Entry 5XO0 (X-ray diffraction, 1.85 A resolution); this record covers chains A and B.

== Chain A (and B) ==
Protein: Ischorismate lyase
Organism: Vibrio anguillarum 775
Notes: chain B of this document is another copy of the same molecule, construct and numbering; everything in this record applies to it too
UniProt: Q6W4P9 (Q6W4P9_VIBA7); numbering as in UniProt (aligned over 1-216)
Chain sequence (218 residues; numbered -1 to 216; the number before each row is that of its first residue; numbers below 1 keep their minus sign (Gly-1 is residue -1)):
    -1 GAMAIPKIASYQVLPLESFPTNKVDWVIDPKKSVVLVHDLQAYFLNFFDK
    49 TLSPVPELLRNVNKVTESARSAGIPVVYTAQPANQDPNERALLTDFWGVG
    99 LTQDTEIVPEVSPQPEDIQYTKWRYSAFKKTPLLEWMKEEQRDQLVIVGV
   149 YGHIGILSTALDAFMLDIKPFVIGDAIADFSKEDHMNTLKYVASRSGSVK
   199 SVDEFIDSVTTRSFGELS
Disordered / not traced: -1, 209-216
Sequence notes: expression tag (-1 to 0)

== Chain A / chain B interface ==
Residue-residue contacts (70):
  Met1(A) with Lys21(B), hydrogen bond; Ser192(B); Arg193(B)
  Lys21(A) with Met1(B)
  Val22(A) with Asp93(B); Phe94(B), hydrophobic
  Trp24(A) with Asp93(B), hydrogen bond
  Ala89(A) with Asp165(B)
  Leu90(A) with Phe162(B); Asp165(B); Ile166(B); Lys167(B)
  Asp93(A) with Val22(B); Trp24(B), hydrogen bond
  Phe94(A) with Val22(B), hydrophobic; Trp24(B), hydrophobic; Phe162(B), hydrophobic; Ala191(B); Ser192(B); Arg193(B); Ser194(B); Gly195(B)
  Trp95(A) with Arg193(B)
  Arg122(A) with Met163(B), hydrogen bond (side chain-backbone); Asp165(B), salt bridge
  Tyr123(A) with Leu159(B), hydrophobic; Phe162(B); Met163(B), hydrophobic; Arg193(B), hydrogen bond (side chain-backbone)
  Ser124(A) with Met163(B), hydrogen bond (backbone-side chain)
  Lys127(A) with Lys127(B); Asp160(B), salt bridge; Met163(B)
  His151(A) with Tyr189(B), hydrogen bond (backbone-side chain); Arg193(B), hydrogen bond
  Ile152(A) with Arg193(B)
  Leu155(A) with Tyr189(B)
  Ser156(A) with Leu159(B)
  Leu159(A) with Tyr123(B), hydrophobic; Ser156(B); Leu159(B), hydrophobic
  Asp160(A) with Lys127(B), salt bridge; Asp160(B)
  Phe162(A) with Leu90(B); Phe94(B), hydrophobic; Tyr123(B)
  Met163(A) with Arg122(B), hydrogen bond (backbone-side chain); Tyr123(B), hydrophobic; Ser124(B); Lys127(B)
  Asp165(A) with Ala89(B); Leu90(B); Arg122(B), salt bridge
  Ile166(A) with Leu90(B)
  Lys167(A) with Leu90(B)
  Phe178(A) with Arg193(B)
  Tyr189(A) with His151(B), hydrogen bond (side chain-backbone); Leu155(B)
  Ala191(A) with Phe94(B)
  Ser192(A) with Met1(B); Phe94(B)
  Arg193(A) with Met1(B); Phe94(B); Trp95(B); Tyr123(B), hydrogen bond (backbone-side chain); His151(B), hydrogen bond; Ile152(B); Phe178(B)
  Ser194(A) with Phe94(B)
  Gly195(A) with Phe94(B)
Interface residues without a listed pair, chain A (34 interface residues in all): Leu91, Leu164, Val190
Interface residues without a listed pair, chain B (34 interface residues in all): Leu91, Leu164, Val190

== Summary ==
The chain A/chain B interface involves 34 residues from each chain; the contacts include 12 hydrogen bonds and
4 salt bridges. Polar pairs include Arg122(A)-Asp165(B), Lys127(A)-Asp160(B) and Met1(A)-Lys21(B).
Chain A and chain B are both Ischorismate lyase (Vibrio anguillarum 775); the structure, Crystal structure of
the isochorismatase domain of AngB from Vibrio anguillarum 775, was determined by X-ray diffraction, deposited
together with 5XO1.
